8DIM - chains G and H of the 9 polymer chains in the assembly; structure by electron microscopy, 2.62 A resolution.

# Chain G
Molecule: hemagglutinin
Organism: Influenza A virus
Sequence (576 residues; each row starts with the number of its first residue; numbers below 1 keep their minus sign (Met-22 is residue -22)):
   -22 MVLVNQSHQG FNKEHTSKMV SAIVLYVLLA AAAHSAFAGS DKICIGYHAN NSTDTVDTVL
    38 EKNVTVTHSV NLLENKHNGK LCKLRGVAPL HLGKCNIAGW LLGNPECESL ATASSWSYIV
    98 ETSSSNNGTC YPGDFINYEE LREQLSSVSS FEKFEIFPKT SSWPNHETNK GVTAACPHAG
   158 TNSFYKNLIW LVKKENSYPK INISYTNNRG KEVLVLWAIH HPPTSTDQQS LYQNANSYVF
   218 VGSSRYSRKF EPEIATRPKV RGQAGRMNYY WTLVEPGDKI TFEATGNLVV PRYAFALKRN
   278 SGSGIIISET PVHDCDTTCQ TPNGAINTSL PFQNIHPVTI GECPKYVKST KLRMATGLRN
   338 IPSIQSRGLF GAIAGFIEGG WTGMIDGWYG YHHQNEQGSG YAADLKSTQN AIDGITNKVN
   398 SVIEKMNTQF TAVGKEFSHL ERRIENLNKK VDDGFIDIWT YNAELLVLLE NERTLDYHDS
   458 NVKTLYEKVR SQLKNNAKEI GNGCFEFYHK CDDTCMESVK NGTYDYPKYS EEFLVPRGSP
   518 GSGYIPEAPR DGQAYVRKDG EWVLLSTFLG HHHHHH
Not modelled in the structure: -22 to 16, 341-344, 507-553
Disulfides: Cys59-Cys292, Cys72-Cys84, Cys107-Cys153, Cys296-Cys320, Cys488-Cys492
Covalently attached groups: N-acetylglucosamine (NAG) linked to Asn28, Asn40, Asn104, Asn498

# Chain H
Molecule: CR6261 Fab heavy chain
Organism: Homo sapiens
Notes: antibody fragment or engineered binder
Sequence (251 residues; each row starts with the number of its first residue; numbers below 1 keep their minus sign (Met-18 is residue -18)):
   -18 MEWSWVFLFF LSVTTGVHSE VQLVESGAEV KKPGSSVKVS CKASGGPFRS YAISWVRQAP
    42 GQGPEWMGGI IPIFGTTKYA PKFQGRVTIT ADDFAGTVYM ELSSLRSEDT AMYYCAKHMG
   102 YQVRETMDVW GKGTTVTVSS ASTKGPSVFP LAPSSKSTSG GTAALGCLVK DYFPEPVTVS
   162 WNSGALTSGV HTFPAVLQSS GLYSLSSVVT VPSSSLGTQT YICNVNHKPS NTKVDKRVEP
   222 KSCDKHHHHH H
Not modelled in the structure: -18 to 1, 120-232
Disulfides: Cys22-Cys96

# How chain G and chain H interact
Residue-residue contacts (29):
  His45(G) - Phe55(H)
  Asn48(G) - Phe75(H)
  Leu49(G) - Phe75(H)  hydrophobic
  Ser306(G) - Phe75(H)
  Leu307(G) - Phe75(H)  hydrophobic
  Pro308(G) - Phe75(H)
  Asp363(G) - Tyr102(H)  hydrogen bond (backbone-side chain)
  Asp363(G) - Gln103(H)
  Gly364(G) - Phe55(H)
  Trp365(G) - Ile54(H)  hydrophobic
  Trp365(G) - Phe55(H)
  Leu382(G) - Tyr102(H)
  Leu382(G) - Gln103(H)
  Thr385(G) - Tyr102(H)
  Gln386(G) - Ser31(H)  hydrogen bond (side chain-backbone)
  Gln386(G) - Gly101(H)
  Gln386(G) - Tyr102(H)  hydrogen bond (side chain-backbone)
  Ile389(G) - Ser31(H)
  Ile389(G) - Tyr102(H)  hydrophobic
  Asp390(G) - Ser31(H)
  Thr393(G) - Arg30(H)
  Thr393(G) - Ser31(H)
  Val396(G) - Phe29(H)  hydrophobic
  Asn397(G) - Gly27(H)
  Asn397(G) - Pro28(H)
  Asn397(G) - Phe29(H)  hydrogen bond (side chain-backbone)
  Ile400(G) - Pro28(H)  hydrophobic
  Ile400(G) - Phe29(H)  hydrophobic
  Ile400(G) - Phe75(H)  hydrophobic
Also at the interface, not in a pair above, chain G (22 interface residues in all): His25, Val47, Ile362, Asp381
Also at the interface, not in a pair above, chain H (12 interface residues in all): Ala76

# Summary
22 residues of chain G and 12 residues of chain H are in contact; the contacts include 4 hydrogen bonds. Polar
pairs include Asp363(G)-Tyr102(H), Gln386(G)-Ser31(H) and Gln386(G)-Tyr102(H). Covalently linked
N-acetylglucosamine: at Asn28(G), Asn40(G), Asn104(G) and Asn498(G).
Chain G is hemagglutinin (Influenza A virus) and chain H is CR6261 Fab heavy chain (Homo sapiens); the
structure, CryoEM structure of Influenza A virus A/Ohio/09/2015 hemagglutinin bound to CR6261 Fab, was
determined by electron microscopy.
